6KJT - chains C and D of the 4 polymer chains in the assembly; structure by X-ray diffraction, 2.11 A resolution.

# Chain C (and D)
Molecule: Putative beta-lactamase
Source organism: Jeotgalibacillus marinus
Notes: chain D of this document is another copy of the same molecule, construct and numbering; everything in this record applies to it too
UniProt: A0A0U1X4V6 (A0A0U1X4V6_9BACL); residues 1-363 here correspond to UniProt positions 13-375 (UniProt number = residue number + 12)
Amino-acid sequence (391 residues; numbered -19 to 371; the number before each row is that of its first residue; numbers below 1 keep their minus sign (Met-19 is residue -19)):
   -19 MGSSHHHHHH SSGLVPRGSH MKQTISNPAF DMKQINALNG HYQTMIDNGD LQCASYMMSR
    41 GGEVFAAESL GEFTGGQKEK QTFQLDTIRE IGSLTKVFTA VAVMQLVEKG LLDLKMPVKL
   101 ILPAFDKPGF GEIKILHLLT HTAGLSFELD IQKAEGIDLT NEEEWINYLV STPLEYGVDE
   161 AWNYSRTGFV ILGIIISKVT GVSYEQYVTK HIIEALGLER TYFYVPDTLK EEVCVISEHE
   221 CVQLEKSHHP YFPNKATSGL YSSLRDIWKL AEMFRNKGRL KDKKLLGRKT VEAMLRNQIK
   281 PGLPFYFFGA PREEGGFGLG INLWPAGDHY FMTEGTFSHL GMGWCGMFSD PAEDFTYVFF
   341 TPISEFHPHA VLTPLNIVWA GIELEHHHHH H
Disordered / not traced: -19 to 6, 366-371 (chain D: -19 to 6, 365-371)
Construct notes: initiating methionine (-19); expression tag (-18 to 0, 364-371)
Covalently attached groups: succinic acid (SIN) linked to Ser73
Ligand contacts: succinic acid (SIN): Gly72, Lys76, Phe127, Tyr164, Arg166, Phe287, Gly321, Met322, Trp324

# Interface between chain C and chain D
Contacting residue pairs - 38 pairs, chain C then chain D:
  Asp11(C) - Lys264(D)  salt bridge
  Gln14(C) - Glu88(D)  hydrogen bond (side chain-backbone)
  His21(C) - Gly90(D)
  Glu293(C) - Lys95(D)  salt bridge
  Gly307(C) - Arg276(D)
  Asp308(C) - Arg276(D)  hydrogen bond (backbone-side chain)
  Asp308(C) - Gln278(D)  hydrogen bond (backbone-side chain)
  His309(C) - Leu94(D)
  His309(C) - Lys95(D)
  His309(C) - Leu116(D)
  His309(C) - Ala273(D)
  His309(C) - Gln278(D)  hydrogen bond (backbone-side chain)
  Tyr310(C) - Ala273(D)
  Tyr310(C) - Arg276(D)  hydrogen bond (backbone-side chain)
  Phe311(C) - Met84(D)  hydrophobic
  Phe311(C) - Val87(D)  hydrophobic
  Phe311(C) - Lys269(D)
  Phe311(C) - Thr270(D)
  Phe311(C) - Ala273(D)  hydrophobic
  Thr313(C) - Lys269(D)  hydrogen bond
  Glu333(C) - Lys269(D)  salt bridge
  His349(C) - Gly90(D)
  Thr353(C) - Gly90(D)
  Thr353(C) - Asp93(D)  hydrogen bond
  Asn356(C) - Val87(D)
  Asn356(C) - Asp93(D)  hydrogen bond
  Ile357(C) - Glu88(D)
  Ile357(C) - Lys89(D)
  Ile357(C) - Gly90(D)
  Trp359(C) - Lys269(D)
  Ala360(C) - Glu88(D)
  Ala360(C) - Gly267(D)
  Ala360(C) - Thr270(D)
  Ile362(C) - Arg268(D)
  Glu363(C) - Arg259(D)  salt bridge
  Glu363(C) - Lys264(D)  salt bridge
  Glu363(C) - Arg268(D)
  Leu364(C) - Arg268(D)
Other interface residues (no listed pair), chain C (22 interface residues in all): Met312, Asp330
Other interface residues (no listed pair), chain D (20 interface residues in all): Met96, Leu299

# In short
22 residues of chain C face 20 of chain D across their interface, with 8 hydrogen bonds and 5 salt bridges.
Polar contacts include Asp11(C)-Lys264(D), Glu293(C)-Lys95(D) and Glu333(C)-Lys269(D). Succinic acid is
covalently linked to Ser73(C).
Both chains are Putative beta-lactamase (Jeotgalibacillus marinus). Entry 6KJT (Functional and structural
insights into the unusual oxyanion hole-like geometry in macrolactin acyltransferase selective for
dicarboxylic ...) was determined by X-ray diffraction, deposited together with 6KJJ, 6KJP, 6KJQ and 6KJR.
